6QNU - chains B and C of the 5 polymer chains in the assembly; structure by electron microscopy, 3.80 A resolution.

Chain B (and C):
Protein: Fiber protein
From: Human adenovirus B serotype 3
Notes: chain C of this document is another copy of the same molecule, construct and numbering; everything in this record applies to it too
UniProtKB: P04501 (SPIKE_ADE03); residues 130-318 here = UniProt positions 130-318
Chain sequence (189 residues; numbered 130 to 318; the number before each row is that of its first residue):
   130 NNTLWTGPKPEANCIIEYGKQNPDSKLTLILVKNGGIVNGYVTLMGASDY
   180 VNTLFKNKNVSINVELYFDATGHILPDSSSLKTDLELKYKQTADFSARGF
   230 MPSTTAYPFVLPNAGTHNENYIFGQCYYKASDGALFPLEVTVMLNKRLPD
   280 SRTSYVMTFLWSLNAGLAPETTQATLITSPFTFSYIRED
Disordered / not traced: 220-224, 242-244 (chain C: 220-224, 240-244)

Interface between chain B and chain C:
Contacting residue pairs - 29 pairs, chain B then chain C:
  N163(B) - K162(C)
  N163(B) - N163(C)
  N163(B) - N168(C)
  G164(B) - N131(C)
  G164(B) - T132(C)
  G165(B) - T132(C)  hydrogen bond (backbone-side chain)
  G165(B) - V161(C)
  I166(B) - V161(C)  hydrophobic
  T234(B) - P137(C)
  T234(B) - K138(C)
  A235(B) - P137(C)
  A235(B) - K138(C)  hydrogen bond (backbone-side chain)
  Y236(B) - Y170(C)  hydrogen bond
  N247(B) - K258(C)
  N247(B) - I306(C)
  E248(B) - K138(C)  salt bridge
  E248(B) - M174(C)
  E248(B) - I306(C)
  Y250(B) - K258(C)
  Y250(B) - P309(C)
  F252(B) - Y256(C)  hydrophobic
  F252(B) - K258(C)
  F252(B) - L264(C)  hydrophobic
  F252(B) - S308(C)
  Q254(B) - Y256(C)
  S313(B) - Y170(C)
  I315(B) - I159(C)  hydrophobic
  I315(B) - Y170(C)  hydrophobic
  D318(B) - K217(C)  salt bridge
Other interface residues (no listed pair), chain B (17 interface residues in all): P237, I251
Other interface residues (no listed pair), chain C (21 interface residues in all): W134, Y218, T311

Overview:
Chain B and chain C form an interface of 17 and 21 residues respectively, with 3 hydrogen bonds and 2 salt
bridges. Polar contacts include E248(B)-K138(C), D318(B)-K217(C) and G165(B)-T132(C).
Both chains are Fiber protein (Human adenovirus B serotype 3). Entry 6QNU (Human Adenovirus type 3 fiber knob
in complex with two copies of Desmoglein-2) was determined by electron microscopy, deposited together with
6QNT.
